3NMM - chains A and B of the 4 polymer chains in the assembly; structure by X-ray diffraction, 1.60 A resolution.

Chain A:
Name: Hemoglobin subunit alpha
Organism: Homo sapiens
Reference sequence: P69905 (HBA_HUMAN); residues 1-141 here correspond to UniProt positions 2-142 (UniProt number = residue number + 1)
Amino-acid sequence (141 residues; each row starts with the number of its first residue):
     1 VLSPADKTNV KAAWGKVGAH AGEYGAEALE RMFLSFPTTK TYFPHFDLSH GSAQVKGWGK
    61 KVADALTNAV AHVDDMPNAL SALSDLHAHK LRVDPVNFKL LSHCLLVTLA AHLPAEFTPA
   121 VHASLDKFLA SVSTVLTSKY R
Differences from the reference sequence: engineered mutation Trp-58 (His59 in P69905)
Bound ions: heme Fe near His-87 (its only coordinating residue here)
Small-molecule neighbours: heme (HEM): Met-32, Thr-39, Tyr-42, Phe-43, Phe-46, Trp-58, Lys-61, Val-62, Ala-65, Leu-66, Leu-83, Leu-86, His-87, Leu-91, Val-93, Asn-97, Phe-98, Leu-101, Leu-105, Val-132, Leu-136
UniProt features mapped onto this chain:
  - binding site (heme b): His-87
  - site: Thr-8, Asn-9 (Microbial infection: Cleavage), Lys-11 (Not glycated), Ala-13, Trp-14 (Microbial infection: Cleavage), Tyr-24, Gly-25 (Microbial infection: Cleavage), Leu-29, Glu-30 (Microbial infection: Cleavage), His-45, Phe-46 (Microbial infection: Cleavage), Asp-47, Leu-48 (Microbial infection: Cleavage), Ser-52, Ala-53 (Microbial infection: Cleavage), Val-55, Lys-56 (Microbial infection: Cleavage), Lys-56 (Not glycated), Gly-59, Lys-60 (Microbial infection: Cleavage), Lys-60 (Not glycated), Lys-90 (Not glycated), Leu-91, Arg-92 (Microbial infection: Cleavage), Lys-99 (Not glycated), Leu-106, Val-107 (Microbial infection: Cleavage), Thr-108, Leu-109 (Microbial infection: Cleavage), Val-121, His-122 (Microbial infection: Cleavage), Ser-133, Thr-134 (Microbial infection: Cleavage)
  - modified residue: Ser-3 (Phosphoserine), Lys-7 (N6-succinyllysine), Thr-8 (Phosphothreonine), Lys-11 (N6-succinyllysine), Lys-16 (N6-acetyllysine), Tyr-24 (Phosphotyrosine), Ser-35 (Phosphoserine), Lys-40 (N6-succinyllysine), Ser-49 (Phosphoserine), Ser-102 (Phosphoserine), Thr-108 (Phosphothreonine), Ser-124 (Phosphoserine), Ser-131 (Phosphoserine), Thr-134 (Phosphothreonine), Thr-137 (Phosphothreonine), Ser-138 (Phosphoserine)
  - glycosylation (N-linked (Glc) (glycation) lysine): Lys-7, Lys-16, Lys-40, Lys-61
From the paper describing this entry:
  - conformationally variable residues (side-chain flip): His-45, Trp-58
  - binding site for heme: His-45, Trp-58

Chain B:
Name: Hemoglobin subunit beta
Organism: Homo sapiens
Reference sequence: P68871 (HBB_HUMAN); residues 1-146 here correspond to UniProt positions 2-147 (UniProt number = residue number + 1)
Amino-acid sequence (146 residues; each row starts with the number of its first residue):
     1 VHLTPEEKSA VTALWGKVNV DEVGGEALGR LLVVYPWTQR FFESFGDLST PDAVMGNPKV
    61 KAHGKKVLGA FSDGLAHLDN LKGTFATLSE LHCDKLHVDP ENFRLLGNVL VCVLAHHFGK
   121 EFTPPVQAAY QKVVAGVANA LAHKYH
Bound ions: heme Fe near His-92 (its only coordinating residue here)
Small-molecule neighbours: heme (HEM): Leu-31, Thr-38, Phe-41, Phe-42, His-63, Lys-66, Val-67, Ala-70, Phe-71, Phe-85, Leu-88, Leu-91, His-92, Leu-96, Val-98, Asn-102, Phe-103, Leu-106, Val-137, Leu-141
UniProt features mapped onto this chain:
  - binding site ((2R)-2,3-bisphosphoglycerate): Val-1, His-2, Lys-82, His-143
  - binding site (heme b): His-63, His-92
  - site: Glu-7, Lys-8 (Microbial infection: Cleavage), Gly-25, Glu-26 (Microbial infection: Cleavage), Gly-29, Arg-30 (Microbial infection: Cleavage), Tyr-35, Pro-36 (Microbial infection: Cleavage), Trp-37, Thr-38 (Microbial infection: Cleavage), Phe-45, Gly-46 (Microbial infection: Cleavage), Asp-52, Ala-53 (Microbial infection: Cleavage), Gly-56, Asn-57 (Microbial infection: Cleavage), Lys-59 (Not glycated), Phe-71, Ser-72 (Microbial infection: Cleavage), Gly-74, Leu-75 (Microbial infection: Cleavage), Lys-82 (Not glycated), Thr-84, Phe-85 (Microbial infection: Cleavage), His-92, Cys-93 (Microbial infection: Cleavage), Lys-95 (Not glycated), Arg-104, Leu-105 (Microbial infection: Cleavage), Leu-110, Val-111 (Microbial infection: Cleavage), Gly-119, Lys-120 (Microbial infection: Cleavage), Phe-122, Thr-123 (Microbial infection: Cleavage), Ala-128, Ala-129 (Microbial infection: Cleavage) and 2 more in UniProt
  - modified residue: Val-1 (N-acetylvaline), Ser-9 (Phosphoserine), Thr-12 (Phosphothreonine), Ser-44 (Phosphoserine), Thr-50 (Phosphothreonine), Lys-59 (N6-acetyllysine), Lys-82 (N6-acetyllysine), Thr-87 (Phosphothreonine), Cys-93 (S-nitrosocysteine), Lys-144 (N6-acetyllysine)
  - glycosylation: Val-1 (N-linked (Glc) (glycation) valine), Lys-8 (N-linked (Glc) (glycation) lysine), Lys-17 (N-linked (Glc) (glycation) lysine), Lys-66 (N-linked (Glc) (glycation) lysine), Lys-120 (N-linked (Glc) (glycation) lysine), Lys-144 (N-linked (Glc) (glycation) lysine)

How chain A and chain B interact:
Residue-residue contacts - 38 pairs, chain A then chain B:
  Glu-30(A) / Pro-124(B)
  Arg-31(A) / Phe-122(B)  hydrogen bond (side chain-backbone)
  Arg-31(A) / Thr-123(B)  hydrogen bond (side chain-backbone)
  Arg-31(A) / Pro-124(B)
  Arg-31(A) / Gln-127(B)  hydrogen bond
  Leu-34(A) / Pro-124(B)  hydrophobic
  Leu-34(A) / Pro-125(B)
  Leu-34(A) / Ala-128(B)
  Ser-35(A) / Gln-127(B)
  Ser-35(A) / Ala-128(B)
  Ser-35(A) / Gln-131(B)
  Phe-36(A) / Gln-131(B)
  His-103(A) / Asn-108(B)
  His-103(A) / Val-111(B)
  His-103(A) / Gln-131(B)  hydrogen bond
  Cys-104(A) / Gln-127(B)
  Leu-106(A) / Cys-112(B)  hydrophobic
  Val-107(A) / Val-111(B)  hydrophobic
  Val-107(A) / Ala-115(B)
  Val-107(A) / Gln-127(B)
  Ala-110(A) / Cys-112(B)
  Ala-110(A) / Ala-115(B)
  Ala-110(A) / His-116(B)
  Ala-111(A) / Ala-115(B)
  Ala-111(A) / Gly-119(B)
  Pro-114(A) / His-116(B)  hydrogen bond (backbone-side chain)
  Phe-117(A) / Arg-30(B)  hydrogen bond (backbone-side chain)
  Phe-117(A) / His-116(B)
  Thr-118(A) / Arg-30(B)  hydrogen bond (backbone-side chain)
  Pro-119(A) / Arg-30(B)
  Pro-119(A) / Val-33(B)
  Pro-119(A) / Met-55(B)  hydrophobic
  His-122(A) / Arg-30(B)  hydrogen bond
  His-122(A) / Val-34(B)
  His-122(A) / Cys-112(B)
  Ala-123(A) / Val-34(B)
  Asp-126(A) / Val-34(B)
  Asp-126(A) / Tyr-35(B)  hydrogen bond
Interface residues without a listed pair, chain A (20 interface residues in all): Leu-113, Ala-120
Interface residues without a listed pair, chain B (21 interface residues in all): Glu-26, Pro-51, Lys-120

In short:
20 residues of chain A and 21 residues of chain B are in contact, with 9 hydrogen bonds. Polar contacts
include Arg-31(A)/Phe-122(B), Arg-31(A)/Thr-123(B) and Arg-31(A)/Gln-127(B). Bound to chain A: heme. Ligands
of chain B: heme. The paper reports a binding site for heme at His-45(A) and Trp-58(A); conformational
variability at His-45(A) and Trp-58(A).
Chain A is Hemoglobin subunit alpha and chain B is Hemoglobin subunit beta, both from Homo sapiens; the
structure, Human Hemoglobin A mutant alpha H58W deoxy-form, was determined by X-ray diffraction, deposited
together with 3OGB, 3NL7 and 3NML.
